Entry 5WFP (X-ray diffraction, 2.08 A resolution); this record covers chains Q and N of the 3 polymer chains in the assembly.

[Chain Q]
Name: GTPase HRas
Organism: Homo sapiens
UniProtKB: P01112 (RASH_HUMAN); numbering as in UniProt (aligned over 1-166)
Amino-acid sequence (167 residues; row label = number of the first residue in the row; numbering starts at 0):
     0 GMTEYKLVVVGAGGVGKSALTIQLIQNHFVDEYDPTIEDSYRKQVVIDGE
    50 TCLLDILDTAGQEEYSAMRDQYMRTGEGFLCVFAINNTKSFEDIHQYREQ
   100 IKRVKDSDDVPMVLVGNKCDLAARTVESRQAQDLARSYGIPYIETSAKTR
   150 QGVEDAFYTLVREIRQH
Unresolved in the structure: 0
Differences from the reference sequence: expression tag (0)
Ion coordination: Mg2+: Ser17, Thr35 (together with GMP-PNP)
Ligand contacts: GMP-PNP (GNP; phosphoaminophosphonic acid-guanylate ester): Ala11, Gly12, Gly13, Val14, Gly15, Lys16, Ser17, Ala18, Phe28, Val29, Asp30, Glu31, Tyr32, Asp33, Pro34, Thr35, Thr58, Ala59, Gly60, Gln61, Asn116, Lys117, Asp119, Leu120, Ser145, Ala146, Lys147

[Chain N]
Name: Son of sevenless homolog 1
Organism: Homo sapiens
UniProtKB: Q07889 (SOS1_HUMAN); residue numbers follow UniProt; this construct covers 566-1046
Amino-acid sequence (482 residues; row label = number of the first residue in the row):
   565 GQMRLPSADVYRFAEPDSEENIIFEENMQPKAGIPIIKAGTVIKLIERLT
   615 YHMYADPNFVRTFLTTYRSFCKPQELLSLIIERFEIPEPEPTEADRIAIE
   665 NGDQPLSAELKRFRKEYIQPVQLRVLNVCRHWVEHHFYDFERDAYLLQRM
   715 EEFIGTVRGKAMKKWVESITKIIQRKKIARDNGPGHNITFQSSPPTVEWH
   765 ISRPGHIETFDLLTLHPIEIARQLTLLESDLYRAVQPSELVGSVWTKEDK
   815 EINSPNLLKMIRHTTNLTLWFEKCIVETENLEERVAVVSRIIEILQVFQE
   865 LNNFNGVLEVVSAMNSSPVYRLDHTFEQIPSRQKKILEEAHELSEDHYKK
   915 YLAKLRSINPPCVPFFGIYLTNILKTEEGNPEVLKRHGKELINFSKRRKV
   965 AEITGEIQQYQNQPYCLRVESDIKRFFENLNPMGNSMEKEFTDYLFNKSL
  1015 EIEPRNPKPLPRFPKKYSYPLKSPGVRPSNPR
Unresolved in the structure: 565, 591-596, 744-750
Differences from the reference sequence: expression tag (565)
Ligand contacts: 5UX (6-chloranyl-N-(3-chloranyl-4-fluoranyl-phenyl)-1,2,3,4-tetrahydroacridin-9-amine): Val852, Ile856, Met878, Asn879, Val883, Tyr884, Leu886, Asp887, Thr889, Phe890, Ile893, Leu901, Glu902, His905
What the authors report for this chain:
  - binding site for 5UX: Tyr884, Phe890, His905

[How chain Q and chain N interact]
Contacting residue pairs - 66 pairs, chain Q then chain N:
  Met1(Q) with Arg920(N)
  Gln22(Q) with Thr753(N)
  Ile24(Q) with Asn976(N)
  Gln25(Q) with Ile752(N); Asn976(N)
  Asn26(Q) with Asn751(N); Ile752(N); Thr753(N), hydrogen bond (backbone-backbone); Phe754(N); Pro978(N)
  His27(Q) with Asn751(N), hydrogen bond (side chain-backbone)
  Glu31(Q) with Arg739(N)
  Asp33(Q) with Arg694(N), hydrogen bond (backbone-side chain); Ser732(N); Ile736(N); Arg739(N), salt bridge
  Pro34(Q) with Arg694(N); Lys728(N); Trp729(N), hydrogen bond (backbone-side chain); Ser732(N)
  Thr35(Q) with Trp729(N), hydrogen bond (backbone-side chain)
  Ile36(Q) with Leu687(N); Leu690(N); Asn691(N); Trp729(N)
  Glu37(Q) with Ala619(N); Pro621(N); Arg688(N), salt bridge; Asn691(N), hydrogen bond (backbone-side chain); His695(N)
  Asp38(Q) with Arg694(N), salt bridge; His695(N), salt bridge
  Ser39(Q) with Pro621(N)
  Arg41(Q) with Gln973(N)
  Lys42(Q) with Gln973(N)
  Gln43(Q) with Leu919(N), hydrogen bond (side chain-backbone); Arg920(N); Ser921(N); Ile922(N), hydrogen bond (side chain-backbone); Pro924(N); Gln973(N), hydrogen bond (backbone-side chain); Tyr974(N), hydrogen bond
  Val44(Q) with Asn923(N)
  Val45(Q) with Ser921(N); Ile922(N); Asn923(N), hydrogen bond (backbone-side chain)
  Thr50(Q) with Arg920(N); Ser921(N), hydrogen bond (side chain-backbone)
  Leu56(Q) with Pro621(N), hydrophobic
  Gln61(Q) with Lys728(N), hydrogen bond; Trp729(N)
  Glu63(Q) with Ala725(N); Lys728(N), salt bridge; Trp729(N)
  Ala66(Q) with Lys679(N)
  Met67(Q) with Pro684(N), hydrophobic; Leu687(N), hydrophobic; Arg688(N)
  Gln70(Q) with His616(N), hydrogen bond (side chain-backbone); Met617(N); Tyr618(N), hydrogen bond (side chain-backbone); Ala619(N); Arg688(N), hydrogen bond
  Arg149(Q) with Thr753(N); Gln755(N)
  Glu153(Q) with Gln755(N)
Other interface residues (no listed pair), chain Q (33 interface residues in all): Tyr64, Arg73, Thr74, Lys147, Thr148
Other interface residues (no listed pair), chain N (37 interface residues in all): Gly597, Glu698, Gln977

[Summary]
The interface between chain Q and chain N involves 33 residues on one side and 37 on the other, with 16
hydrogen bonds and 5 salt bridges. Polar pairs include Asp33(Q)-Arg739(N), Glu37(Q)-Arg688(N) and
Asp38(Q)-Arg694(N). Bound to chain Q: GMP-PNP. From the paper: a binding site for 5UX at Tyr884(N), Phe890(N)
and His905(N).
Here chain Q is GTPase HRas and chain N is Son of sevenless homolog 1, both from Homo sapiens. Entry 5WFP
(Ligand-bound Ras:SOS:Ras complex) was determined by X-ray diffraction, deposited together with 5WFO, 5WFQ and
5WFR.
